Entry 7ZU2 (X-ray diffraction, 1.74 A resolution); this record covers chain A.

== Chain A ==
Name: Androgen receptor
Organism: Homo sapiens
UniProt: P10275 (ANDR_HUMAN); numbering as in UniProt (aligned over 672-920)
Sequence (249 residues; numbered 672 to 920; the number before each row is that of its first residue):
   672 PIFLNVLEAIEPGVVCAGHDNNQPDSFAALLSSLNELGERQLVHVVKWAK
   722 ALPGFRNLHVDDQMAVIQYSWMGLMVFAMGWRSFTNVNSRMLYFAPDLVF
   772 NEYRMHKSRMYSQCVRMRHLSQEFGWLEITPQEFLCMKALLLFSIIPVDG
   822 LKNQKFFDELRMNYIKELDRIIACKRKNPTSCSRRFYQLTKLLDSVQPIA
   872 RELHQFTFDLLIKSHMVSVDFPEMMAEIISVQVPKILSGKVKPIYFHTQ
Disordered / not traced: 846-852
Construct notes: engineered mutation Glu799 (Gln in P10275)
Curated features (UniProtKB/Swiss-Prot):
  - binding site (17beta-hydroxy-5alpha-androstan-3-one): Asn706, Arg753, Thr878
  - site: Lys721 (Interaction with coactivator LXXL and FXXFY motifs), Glu898 (Interaction with coactivator FXXLF and FXXFY motifs)
  - modified residue: Tyr916 (Phosphotyrosine)
  - cross-link (Glycyl lysine isopeptide (Lys-Gly)): Lys846 (interchain with G-Cter in ubiquitin), Lys848 (interchain with G-Cter in ubiquitin)
  - natural variant: Pro672 (P672H: In PAIS), Ile673 (I673T: In prostate cancer), Leu678 (L678P: In AIS), Glu682 (E682K: In AIS), Pro683 (P683T: In PAIS), Gly684 (G684A: Found in prostate cancer), Val685 (V685I: In AIS), Cys687 (C687R: In PAIS), Ala688 (A688V: In PAIS), Gly689 (G689E: In AIS), Asp691 (deletion: In PAIS), Asn693 (deletion: In AIS), 111 further natural variant entries in UniProt
  - mutagenesis: Leu702 (L702A: Alters receptor specificity, so that transcription is activated by the antiandrogen cyproterone acetate), Lys721 (K721A: Loss of transcription activation in the presence of androgen and of interaction with NCOA2), Trp742 (W742L: Strongly decreased transcription activation in the presence of androgen), Lys846 (K846R: Prevents ubiquitination by RNF6. Prevents AR transcriptional activation by RNF14 in absence of hormone), Lys848 (K848R: Partially prevents ubiquitination by RNF6), Glu898 (E898A/Q: Reduced transcription activation in the presence of androgen; E898K/R: Loss of transcription activation in the presence of androgen), Tyr916 (Y916F: Decrease in CSK-induced phosphorylation)
Residues lining bound ligands: 5-alpha-dihydrotestosterone (DHT): Leu702, Leu705, Asn706, Leu708, Gly709, Gln712, Trp742, Met743, Met746, Val747, Met750, Arg753, Phe765, Met781, Met788, Leu874, Phe877, Thr878, Leu881, Phe892, Met896
Reported in the primary citation:
  - disease-associated variants - Q799E (citing earlier work)
  - mutagenesis - Q799E: increased growth in response to 5-alpha-dihydrotestosterone
  - mutagenesis - Q799E: decreased growth in response to anti-androgens
  - conformationally variable residues (loop rearrangement, side-chain flip): Lys721, Arg761, Glu894
  - contacts within the chain: Asn759-Arg761 (hydrogen bond), Arg761-Glu773
  - interface residues: Arg761
  - conformationally variable residues: Lys884 to Val888 (from molecular simulation)
  - post-translational modification sites: Arg761
  - mutagenesis - Q799E (Tm change 1 degC): decreased stability
  - mutagenesis - Q799E: unchanged growth
  - post-translational modification sites: Ser792 (citing earlier work)

== Summary ==
Bound to chain A: 5-alpha-dihydrotestosterone. Curated annotation (UniProt) lists 3 residues binding
17beta-hydroxy-5alpha-androstan-3-one and 7 mutagenesis sites. From the paper: Q799E increases growth in
response to 5-alpha-dihydrotestosterone; the interface residue Arg761.
Chain A is Androgen receptor (Homo sapiens); the structure, Crystal structure of mutant AR-LBD (Q799E) bound
to dihydrotestosterone, was determined by X-ray diffraction together with 7ZTV, 7ZTX, 7ZTZ and 7ZU1 from the
same study.
